Entry 9ERE (electron microscopy, 2.82 A resolution); this record covers chains B and T of the 4 polymer chains in the assembly.

# Chain B
Name: Schlafen family member 11
Organism: Homo sapiens
Notes: EC 3.6.-.-
UniProtKB: Q7Z7L1 (SLN11_HUMAN); residues 1-901 here = UniProt positions 1-901
Amino-acid sequence (929 residues; each row starts with the number of its first residue; numbers below 1 keep their minus sign (Met-27 is residue -27)):
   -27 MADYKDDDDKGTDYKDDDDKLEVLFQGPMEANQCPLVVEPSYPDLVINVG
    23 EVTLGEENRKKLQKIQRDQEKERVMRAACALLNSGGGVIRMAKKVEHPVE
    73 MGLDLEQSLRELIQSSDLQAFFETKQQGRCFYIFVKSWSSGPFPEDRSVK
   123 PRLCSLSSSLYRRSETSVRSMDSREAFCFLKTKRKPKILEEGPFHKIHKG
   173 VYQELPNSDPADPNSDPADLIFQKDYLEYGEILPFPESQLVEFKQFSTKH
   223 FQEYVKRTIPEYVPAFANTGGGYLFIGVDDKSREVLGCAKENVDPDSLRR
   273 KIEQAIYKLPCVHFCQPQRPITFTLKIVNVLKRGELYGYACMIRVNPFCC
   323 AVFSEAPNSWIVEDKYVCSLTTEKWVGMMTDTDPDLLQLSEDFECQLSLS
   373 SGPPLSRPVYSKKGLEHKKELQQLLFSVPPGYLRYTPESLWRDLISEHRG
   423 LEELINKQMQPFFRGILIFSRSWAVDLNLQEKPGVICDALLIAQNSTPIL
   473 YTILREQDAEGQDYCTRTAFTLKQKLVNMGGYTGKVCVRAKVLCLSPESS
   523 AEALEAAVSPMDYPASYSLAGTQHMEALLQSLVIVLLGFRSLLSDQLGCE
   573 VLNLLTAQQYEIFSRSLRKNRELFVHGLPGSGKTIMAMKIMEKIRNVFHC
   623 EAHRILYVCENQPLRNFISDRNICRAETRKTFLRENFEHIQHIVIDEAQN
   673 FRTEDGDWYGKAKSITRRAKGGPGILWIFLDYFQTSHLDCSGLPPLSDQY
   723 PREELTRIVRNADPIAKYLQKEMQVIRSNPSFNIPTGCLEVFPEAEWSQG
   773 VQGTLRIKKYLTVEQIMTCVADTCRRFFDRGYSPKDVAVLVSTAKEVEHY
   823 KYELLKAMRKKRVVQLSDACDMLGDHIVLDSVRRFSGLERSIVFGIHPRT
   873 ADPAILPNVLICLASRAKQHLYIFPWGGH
Not modelled in the structure: -27 to 6, 159-187, 354-380, 520-529, 900-901
Sequence notes: initiating methionine (-27); expression tag (-26 to 0)
UniProt features mapped onto this chain:
  - active site: Lys216
  - binding site (Mg(2+)): Glu209, Glu214
  - binding site (Zn(2+)): His285, Cys287, Cys321, Cys322
  - binding site (ATP): Gly599 to Thr606
  - mutagenesis: Glu209 (E209A: Complete loss of endonuclease activity), Glu214 (E214A: Complete loss of endonuclease activity), Lys216 (K216A: Complete loss of endonuclease activity), Tyr234 (Y234A: No effect on endonuclease activity), Asp252 (D252A: Slight increase in endonuclease activity), Lys605 (K605M: Abolishes ATPase activity without affecting its role in DNA damage response; when associated with A-668), Asp668 (D668A: Abolishes ATPase activity without affecting its role in DNA damage response; when associated with M-605), Glu669 (E669Q: Abolishes ATPase activity, leading to abolish ability to inhibit DNA replication without affecting subcellular location), Ser753 (S753D: Complete loss of tRNA cleavage and ssDNA binding)
Metal / ion sites: Mn2+ site 1: Glu209, Glu214, Phe215, Asp252 (shared with 1 residue of chain U); Mn2+ site 2: Glu209, Glu214; Zn2+: His285, Cys287, Cys321, Cys322
Reported in the primary citation:
  - binding site for the 76-nt RNA strand (chain T): Gln35, Ser219, Lys221, His222, Lys253
  - post-translational modification sites: Ser219, Thr230, Ser753 (citing earlier work)
  - mutagenesis - S753D: decreased binding to tRNA
  - mutagenesis - S219D, T230D: decreased binding to tRNA-Leu

# Chain T
Molecule: 76-nt RNA strand
Sequence (76 nucleotides; each row starts with the number of its first residue):
     1 ACCAGGAUGGCCGAGUGGUUAAGGCGUUGGACUUAAGAUCCAAUGGACAU
    51 AUGUCCGCGUGGGUUCGAACCCCACU
Not modelled in the structure: 1-2, 19-20, 26-41, 49-52
Metal / ion sites: Mg2+ site 1: C58, U60; Mg2+ site 2 near A69 (its only coordinating residue here)

# Chain B / chain T interface
Contacting residue pairs - 7 pairs, chain B then chain T:
  Lys36(B) - C73(T)  salt bridge to the phosphate
  Ile37(B) - A4(T)  phosphate contact
  Arg39(B) - C72(T)  phosphate contact
  Arg39(B) - C73(T)  salt bridge to the phosphate
  Leu75(B) - U64(T)  sugar contact
  Arg141(B) - A74(T)  sugar contact
  Arg141(B) - C75(T)  sugar contact
Other interface residues (no listed pair), chain B (7 interface residues in all): Lys32, Tyr234
Other interface residues (no listed pair), chain T (8 interface residues in all): C71, U76

# Summary
7 residues of chain B face 8 of chain T across their interface, with 2 salt bridges. Polar contacts include
Lys36(B)-C73(T) and Arg39(B)-C73(T). From the paper: a binding site for the 76-nt RNA strand (chain T) at
Gln35(B), Ser219(B) and Lys221(B) among others; S219D and T230D of chain B reduce binding to tRNA-Leu.
Chain B is Schlafen family member 11 (Homo sapiens) and chain T is a 76-nt RNA strand; the structure, SLFN11
dimer bound to tRNA-Leu-TAA, was determined by electron microscopy, deposited together with 9ERD, 9ERF, 9GMW
and 9GMX.
